PDB entry 6FLB | X-ray diffraction, 2.20 A resolution | chains H and L of the 3 polymer chains in the assembly

# Chain H
Protein: Heavy chain of 3H5 Fab
From: Mus musculus
Notes: antibody fragment or engineered binder
Chain sequence (227 residues; each row starts with the number of its first residue):
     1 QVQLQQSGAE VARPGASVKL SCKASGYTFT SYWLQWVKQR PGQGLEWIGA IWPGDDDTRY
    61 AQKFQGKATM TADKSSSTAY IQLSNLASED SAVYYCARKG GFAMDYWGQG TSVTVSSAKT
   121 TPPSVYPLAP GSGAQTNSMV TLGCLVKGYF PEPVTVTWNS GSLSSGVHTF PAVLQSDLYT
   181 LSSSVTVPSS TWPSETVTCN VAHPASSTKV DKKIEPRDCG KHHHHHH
Not modelled in the structure: 132-136, 219-227
Cystine bridges: C22-C96, C144-C199

# Chain L
Protein: Light chain of 3H5 Fab
From: Mus musculus
Notes: antibody fragment or engineered binder
Chain sequence (218 residues; each row starts with the number of its first residue):
     1 NIVMTQSPTS LAVSLGQRAT ISCRASESVD SFGKSFMHFY QQKPGQPPKL LIHLASNLES
    61 GVPARFTGRG SRTDFTLTID PVEADDAATY YCQQNNEVPF TFGSGTKLEV KRADAAPTVS
   121 IFPPSSEQLT SGGASVVCFL NNFYPKDINV KWKIDGSERQ NGVLNSWTDQ DSKDSTYSMS
   181 STLTLTKDEY ERHNSYTCEA THKTSTSPIV KSFNRNEC
Not modelled in the structure: 217-218
Cystine bridges: C23-C92, C138-C198

# How chain H and chain L interact
Contacting residue pairs (76):
  Q35(H) with F100(L)
  Q39(H) with Q42(L), hydrogen bond; Y91(L), hydrogen bond
  Q43(H) with Y91(L)
  G44(H) with Y91(L)
  L45(H) with P48(L), hydrophobic; Y91(L), hydrophobic; F102(L)
  W47(H) with V98(L), hydrophobic; P99(L), hydrophobic; F100(L); F102(L)
  R59(H) with V98(L)
  Y60(H) with V98(L)
  A61(H) with P99(L), hydrophobic
  Y95(H) with Q42(L), hydrogen bond; Q46(L); P47(L), hydrophobic
  K99(H) with N95(L)
  F102(H) with F36(L), hydrophobic; H38(L), hydrogen bond (backbone-side chain); H53(L); L54(L), hydrophobic; N95(L), hydrogen bond (backbone-side chain)
  A103(H) with H38(L); Y40(L); L50(L), hydrophobic
  M104(H) with Y40(L), hydrogen bond (backbone-side chain); L50(L); Q93(L); F102(L), hydrophobic
  W107(H) with Y40(L), hydrophobic; P47(L), hydrophobic; P48(L)
  G108(H) with P47(L)
  Y126(H) with S125(L); E127(L); Q128(L)
  P127(H) with S125(L); E127(L)
  L128(H) with F122(L); V137(L), hydrophobic; F139(L), hydrophobic
  A129(H) with F122(L); P123(L)
  P130(H) with F122(L)
  G131(H) with P123(L)
  T141(H) with S120(L); F122(L)
  L145(H) with S135(L)
  K147(H) with Q128(L); S135(L)
  H168(H) with N141(L); N142(L), hydrogen bond; S178(L), hydrogen bond
  F170(H) with F139(L), hydrophobic; N141(L); S166(L); T168(L); S178(L); M179(L); S180(L)
  P171(H) with S166(L), hydrogen bond (backbone-side chain); W167(L)
  V173(H) with L164(L), hydrophobic; N165(L); S166(L)
  Q175(H) with L164(L)
  S182(H) with F139(L); S180(L), hydrogen bond
  S183(H) with F139(L)
  S184(H) with F139(L); N141(L), hydrogen bond
  K212(H) with E127(L), salt bridge
  R217(H) with P123(L); P124(L), hydrogen bond (side chain-backbone)
Other interface residues (no listed pair), chain H (41 interface residues in all): V37, E46, D105, L142, G143, T169
Other interface residues (no listed pair), chain L (39 interface residues in all): E59, T184

# Summary
41 residues of chain H face 39 of chain L across their interface; the contacts include 12 hydrogen bonds and 1
salt bridge. Among the polar pairs are K212(H)-E127(L), Q39(H)-Q42(L) and Q39(H)-Y91(L).
Chain H is Heavy chain of 3H5 Fab and chain L is Light chain of 3H5 Fab, both from Mus musculus; the
structure, 3H5 Fab bound to EDIII of DenV 2 Xtal form 2, was determined by X-ray diffraction (same publication
as 6FLA).
